Entry 6X2N (electron microscopy, 3.90 A resolution); this record covers chains G and I of the 9 polymer chains in the assembly.

# Chain G
Molecule: DNA-directed RNA polymerase subunit alpha
Source organism: Escherichia coli
Notes: EC 2.7.7.6
UniProt: A0A073G207 (A0A073G207_ECOLX); residues 1-329 here = UniProt positions 1-329
Sequence (329 residues; row label = number of the first residue in the row):
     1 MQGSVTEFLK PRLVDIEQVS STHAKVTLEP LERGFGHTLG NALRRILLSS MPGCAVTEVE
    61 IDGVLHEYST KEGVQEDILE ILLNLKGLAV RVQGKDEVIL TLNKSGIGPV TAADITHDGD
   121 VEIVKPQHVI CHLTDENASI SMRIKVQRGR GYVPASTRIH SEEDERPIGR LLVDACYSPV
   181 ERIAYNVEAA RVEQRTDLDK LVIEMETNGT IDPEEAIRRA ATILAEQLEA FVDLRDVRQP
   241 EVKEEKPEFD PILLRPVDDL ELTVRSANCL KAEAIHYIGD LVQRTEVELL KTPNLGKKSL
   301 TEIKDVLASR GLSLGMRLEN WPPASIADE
Unresolved in the structure: 1-4, 160-165, 235-329

# Chain I
Molecule: DNA-directed RNA polymerase subunit beta
Source organism: Escherichia coli
Notes: EC 2.7.7.6
UniProt: P0A8V4 (RPOB_ECO57); residue numbers follow UniProt; this construct covers 1-1342
Sequence (1342 residues; each row starts with the number of its first residue):
     1 MVYSYTEKKR IRKDFGKRPQ VLDVPYLLSI QLDSFQKFIE QDPEGQYGLE AAFRSVFPIQ
    61 SYSGNSELQY VSYRLGEPVF DVQECQIRGV TYSAPLRVKL RLVIYEREAP EGTVKDIKEQ
   121 EVYMGEIPLM TDNGTFVING TERVIVSQLH RSPGVFFDSD KGKTHSSGKV LYNARIIPYR
   181 GSWLDFEFDP KDNLFVRIDR RRKLPATIIL RALNYTTEQI LDLFFEKVIF EIRDNKLQME
   241 LVPERLRGET ASFDIEANGK VYVEKGRRIT ARHIRQLEKD DVKLIEVPVE YIAGKVVAKD
   301 YIDESTGELI CAANMELSLD LLAKLSQSGH KRIETLFTND LDHGPYISET LRVDPTNDRL
   361 SALVEIYRMM RPGEPPTREA AESLFENLFF SEDRYDLSAV GRMKFNRSLL REEIEGSGIL
   421 SKDDIIDVMK KLIDIRNGKG EVDDIDHLGN RRIRSVGEMA ENQFRVGLVR VERAVKERLS
   481 LGDLDTLMPQ DMINAKPISA AVKEFFGSSQ LSQFMDQNNP LSEITHKRRI SALGPGGLTR
   541 ERAGFEVRDV HPTHYGRVCP IETPEGPNIG LINSLSVYAQ TNEYGFLETP YRKVTDGVVT
   601 DEIHYLSAIE EGNYVIAQAN SNLDEEGHFV EDLVTCRSKG ESSLFSRDQV DYMDVSTQQV
   661 VSVGASLIPF LEHDDANRAL MGANMQRQAV PTLRADKPLV GTGMERAVAV DSGVTAVAKR
   721 GGVVQYVDAS RIVIKVNEDE MYPGEAGIDI YNLTKYTRSN QNTCINQMPC VSLGEPVERG
   781 DVLADGPSTD LGELALGQNM RVAFMPWNGY NFEDSILVSE RVVQEDRFTT IHIQELACVS
   841 RDTKLGPEEI TADIPNVGEA ALSKLDESGI VYIGAEVTGG DILVGKVTPK GETQLTPEEK
   901 LLRAIFGEKA SDVKDSSLRV PNGVSGTVID VQVFTRDGVE KDKRALEIEE MQLKQAKKDL
   961 SEELQILEAG LFSRIRAVLV AGGVEAEKLD KLPRDRWLEL GLTDEEKQNQ LEQLAEQYDE
  1021 LKHEFEKKLE AKRRKITQGD DLAPGVLKIV KVYLAVKRRI QPGDKMAGRH GNKGVISKIN
  1081 PIEDMPYDEN GTPVDIVLNP LGVPSRMNIG QILETHLGMA AKGIGDKINA MLKQQQEVAK
  1141 LREFIQRAYD LGADVRQKVD LSTFSDEEVM RLAENLRKGM PIATPVFDGA KEAEIKELLK
  1201 LGDLPTSGQI RLYDGRTGEQ FERPVTVGYM YMLKLNHLVD DKMHARSTGS YSLVTQQPLG
  1261 GKAQFGGQRF GEMEVWALEA YGAAYTLQEM LTVKSDDVNG RTKMYKNIVD GNHQMEPGMP
  1321 ESFNVLLKEI RSLGINIELE DE
Unresolved in the structure: 1, 891-914, 1342
Swiss-Prot annotation at these positions:
  - modified residue (N6-acetyllysine): Lys1022, Lys1200

# Interface between chain G and chain I
Residue-residue contacts (57):
  Asn41(G) with Thr1217(I), hydrogen bond (side chain-backbone); Gly1218(I)
  Arg44(G) with Glu1083(I); Tyr1087(I); Gly1091(I), hydrogen bond (side chain-backbone)
  Arg45(G) with Glu1083(I); Asp1084(I), salt bridge; Gly1215(I)
  Leu48(G) with Glu1083(I)
  Ser49(G) with Glu1083(I), hydrogen bond (backbone-side chain)
  Leu65(G) with Ile873(I)
  His66(G) with Gly874(I); Thr927(I); Val928(I); Ile929(I)
  Tyr68(G) with Tyr756(I); Ile929(I), hydrophobic; Lys1057(I)
  Thr70(G) with Lys755(I)
  Lys71(G) with Asp728(I)
  Glu72(G) with Asp728(I)
  Gly73(G) with Tyr726(I); Asp728(I), hydrogen bond (backbone-side chain)
  Val74(G) with Asp728(I), hydrogen bond (backbone-side chain); Ala729(I), hydrogen bond (backbone-backbone)
  Gln75(G) with Val727(I); Asp728(I); Ala729(I); Val771(I)
  Asp77(G) with Ala729(I); Lys755(I), salt bridge; Tyr756(I), hydrogen bond; Met768(I)
  Leu79(G) with Leu693(I), hydrophobic; Tyr756(I); Ile831(I), hydrophobic
  Leu83(G) with Arg694(I)
  Lys86(G) with Gln824(I), hydrogen bond (side chain-backbone)
  Thr134(G) with Val727(I), hydrogen bond (side chain-backbone); Leu773(I)
  Tyr152(G) with Glu820(I); Val823(I), hydrogen bond (side chain-backbone); Gln824(I)
  Ser156(G) with Arg1059(I)
  Pro167(G) with Glu876(I)
  Ile168(G) with Tyr872(I), hydrophobic; Gly874(I); Ala875(I), hydrophobic
  Asp174(G) with Lys1057(I), salt bridge
  Glu181(G) with Arg821(I), hydrogen bond (backbone-side chain)
  Arg182(G) with Asn1090(I), hydrogen bond (side chain-backbone); Thr1092(I)
  Ile183(G) with Gly1091(I)
  Ala184(G) with Glu1089(I); Asn1090(I); Gly1091(I)
  Tyr185(G) with Tyr1087(I), hydrogen bond
Interface residues without a listed pair, chain G (37 interface residues in all): Glu67, Ser69, Glu76, Glu80, Ile107, Pro154, Asn186, Glu204
Interface residues without a listed pair, chain I (43 interface residues in all): Pro769, Ser772, Asp826, Ala1055, Val1056, Ile1082, Arg1216

# In short
37 residues of chain G and 43 residues of chain I are in contact; the contacts include 13 hydrogen bonds and 3
salt bridges. Among the polar pairs are Arg45(G)-Asp1084(I), Asp77(G)-Lys755(I) and Asp174(G)-Lys1057(I).
Here chain G is DNA-directed RNA polymerase subunit alpha and chain I is DNA-directed RNA polymerase subunit
beta, both from Escherichia coli. Entry 6X2N (Mfd-bound E.coli RNA polymerase elongation complex - I state)
was determined by electron microscopy, deposited together with 6X26, 6X2F, 6X43, 6X4W, 6X4Y and 6X50.
